PDB entry 8VCX | X-ray diffraction, 2.59 A resolution | chains E and B of the 5 polymer chains in the assembly

[Chain E]
Name: T-CELL-RECEPTOR, A2.13-beta chain
Organism: Homo sapiens
Chain sequence (239 residues; row label = number of the first residue in the row; note: 13 numbers in that range are skipped by the numbering (no residue carries them; nothing is unmodelled there)):
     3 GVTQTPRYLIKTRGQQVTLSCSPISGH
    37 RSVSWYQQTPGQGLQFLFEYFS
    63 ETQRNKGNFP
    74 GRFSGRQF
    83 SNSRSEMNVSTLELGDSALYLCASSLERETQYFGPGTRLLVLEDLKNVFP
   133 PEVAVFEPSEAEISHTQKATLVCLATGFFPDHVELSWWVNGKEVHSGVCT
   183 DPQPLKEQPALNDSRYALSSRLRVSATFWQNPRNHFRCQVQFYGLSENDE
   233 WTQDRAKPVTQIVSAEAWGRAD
Disordered / not traced: 254
Disulfide bonds: Cys23-Cys104, Cys155-Cys220

[Chain B]
Name: MHC class II HLA-DQ-beta-1
Organism: Homo sapiens
UniProtKB: O19707 (O19707_HUMAN); residues 1-192 here = UniProt positions 1-192
Chain sequence (192 residues; numbered 1 to 192; the number before each row is that of its first residue):
     1 RDSPEDFVYQFKGMCYFTNGTERVRLVTRYIYNREEYARFDSDVGVYRAV
    51 TPLGPPAAEYWNSQKEVLERTRAELDTVCRHNYQLELRTTLQRRVEPTVT
   101 ISPSRTEALNHHNLLVCSVTDFYPAQIKVRWFRNDQEETTGVVSTPLIRN
   151 GDWTFQILVMLEMTPQRGDVYTCHVEHPSLQNPIIVEWRAQS
Disordered / not traced: 1
Disulfide bonds: Cys15-Cys79, Cys117-Cys173
Glycans and other covalent adducts: N-acetylglucosamine (NAG) linked to Asn19

[Interface between chain E and chain B]
Residue-residue contacts - 9 pairs, chain E then chain B:
  Leu108(E) with Gln64(B); Glu66(B); Val67(B), hydrophobic
  Arg110(E) with Arg70(B)
  Glu111(E) with Glu66(B); Val67(B); Arg70(B), salt bridge
  Thr112(E) with Glu66(B)
  Tyr114(E) with Glu66(B)
Other interface residues (no listed pair), chain E (8 interface residues in all): Gly28, His29, Glu109
Other interface residues (no listed pair), chain B (5 interface residues in all): Tyr60

[In short]
8 residues of chain E and 5 residues of chain B are in contact, with 1 salt bridge. Its one salt-bridged
contact is Glu111(E)-Arg70(B). N-acetylglucosamine is covalently linked to Asn19(B).
Here chain E is T-CELL-RECEPTOR, A2.13-beta chain and chain B is MHC class II HLA-DQ-beta-1, both from Homo
sapiens. Entry 8VCX (Human TCR A2.13 in complex with DQ8-InsCpep) was determined by X-ray diffraction together
with 8VCY, 8VD0, 8VD2, 8VDD and 8VDU from the same study.
